6X25 - chain A; structure by X-ray diffraction, 3.20 A resolution.

[Chain A]
Name: Inositol polyphosphate 1-phosphatase
Organism: Bos taurus
Notes: EC 3.1.3.57
UniProt: P21327 (INPP_BOVIN); numbering as in UniProt (aligned over 1-400)
Sequence (400 residues; numbered 1 to 400; the number before each row is that of its first residue):
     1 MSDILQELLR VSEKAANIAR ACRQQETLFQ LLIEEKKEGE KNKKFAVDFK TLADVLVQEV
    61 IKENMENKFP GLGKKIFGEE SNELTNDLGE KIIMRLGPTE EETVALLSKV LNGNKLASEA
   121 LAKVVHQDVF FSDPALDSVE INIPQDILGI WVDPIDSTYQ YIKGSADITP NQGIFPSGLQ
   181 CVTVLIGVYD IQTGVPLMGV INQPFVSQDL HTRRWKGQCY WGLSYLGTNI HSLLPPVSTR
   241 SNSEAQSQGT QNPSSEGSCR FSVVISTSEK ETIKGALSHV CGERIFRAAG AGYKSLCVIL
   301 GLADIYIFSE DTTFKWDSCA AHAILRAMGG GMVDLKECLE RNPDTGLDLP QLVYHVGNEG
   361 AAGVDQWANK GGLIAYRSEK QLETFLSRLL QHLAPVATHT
Disordered / not traced: 32-45, 238-262, 275-283, 341-348, 359-365, 390-400
Sequence notes: conflict Leu-84 (Phe in P21327)
Bound ions: Gd ion site 1: Glu-79, Asp-153, Ile-155 (together with sulfate ion); Gd ion site 2: Asp-153, Asp-156, Asp-317 (together with sulfate ion)
Swiss-Prot annotation at these positions:
  - binding site (Li(+)): Asp-54, Glu-80
  - binding site (Mg(2+)): Glu-79, Asp-153, Ile-155, Asp-317
  - binding site (1D-myo-inositol 1,4-bisphosphate): Asp-156, Ser-157, Thr-158, Ser-268, Lys-270, Gly-290, Ala-291, Lys-294, Thr-312
  - modified residue: Ser-318 (Phosphoserine)
  - mutagenesis: Asp-54 (D54A: Does not alter affinity for 1D-myo-inositol 1,3,4-trisphosphate. Decreases about 100-fold Li(+) sensitivity. Loss of inositol polyphosphate 1-phosphatase activity)
What the authors report for this chain:
  - catalytic residues: Thr-158 (proposed by the authors, not directly observed)

[In short]
The Gd ion site 1 is built by Glu-79, Asp-153 and Ile-155. Asp-153, Asp-156 and Asp-317 coordinate Gd ion site
2. From UniProt: Li+-binding residues Asp-54 and Glu-80, 4 Mg2+-binding residues, 9 residues binding
1D-myo-inositol 1,4-bisphosphate and one mutagenesis site. The paper reports the catalytic residue Thr-158.
Chain A is Inositol polyphosphate 1-phosphatase (Bos taurus); the structure, Crystal structure of inositol
polyphosphate 1-phosphatase INPP1 in complex gadolinium after addition of inositol 1,3,4-trisphosphate and
..., was determined by X-ray diffraction, deposited together with 6WRY, 7KIO, 7KIR, 6WRO and 6WRR.
